PDB entry 7MLI | X-ray diffraction, 3.60 A resolution | chains A and B of the 9 polymer chains in the assembly

[Chain A (and B)]
Protein: DNA-directed RNA polymerase subunit alpha
Organism: Thermus thermophilus (strain HB8 / ATCC 27634 / DSM 579)
Notes: EC 2.7.7.6; chain B of this document is another copy of the same molecule, construct and numbering; everything in this record applies to it too
UniProtKB: Q5SHR6 (RPOA_THET8); residues 1-315 here = UniProt positions 1-315
Chain sequence (315 residues; each row starts with the number of its first residue):
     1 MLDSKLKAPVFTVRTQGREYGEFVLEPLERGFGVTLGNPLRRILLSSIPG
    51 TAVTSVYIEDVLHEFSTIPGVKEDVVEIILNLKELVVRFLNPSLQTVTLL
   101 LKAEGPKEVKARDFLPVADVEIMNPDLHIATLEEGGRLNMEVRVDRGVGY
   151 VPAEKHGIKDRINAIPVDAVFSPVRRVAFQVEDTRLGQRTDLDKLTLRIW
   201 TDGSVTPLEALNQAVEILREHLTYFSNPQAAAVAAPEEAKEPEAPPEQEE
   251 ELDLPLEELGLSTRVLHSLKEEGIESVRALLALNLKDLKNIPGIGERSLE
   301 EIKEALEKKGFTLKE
Disordered / not traced: 1-3, 230-315 (chain B: 1-6, 229-315)

[Interface between chain A and chain B]
Residue-residue contacts (47; chain A residue first):
  Ala8(A) with Tyr224(B), hydrophobic
  Pro9(A) with Tyr224(B)
  Phe11(A) with Tyr224(B); Phe225(B); Asn227(B); Pro228(B)
  Leu25(A) with Tyr224(B); Phe225(B), hydrophobic
  Leu28(A) with His221(B)
  Gly31(A) with Arg42(B), hydrogen bond (backbone-side chain)
  Phe32(A) with Ser47(B); Ile217(B), hydrophobic; His221(B)
  Val34(A) with Arg42(B)
  Thr35(A) with Pro39(B); Arg42(B), hydrogen bond
  Leu36(A) with Leu218(B), hydrophobic; His221(B); Leu222(B), hydrophobic
  Pro39(A) with Thr35(B); Pro39(B), hydrophobic
  Leu40(A) with Phe225(B), hydrophobic
  Arg42(A) with Gly31(B), hydrogen bond (side chain-backbone); Val34(B); Thr35(B), hydrogen bond
  Ile43(A) with Phe32(B), hydrophobic
  Ser47(A) with Phe32(B)
  Val215(A) with Leu222(B)
  Ile217(A) with Phe32(B), hydrophobic
  Leu218(A) with Leu36(B), hydrophobic; Leu222(B), hydrophobic
  Arg219(A) with Leu222(B)
  His221(A) with Phe32(B)
  Leu222(A) with Leu218(B), hydrophobic; Arg219(B); Leu222(B), hydrophobic
  Tyr224(A) with Pro9(B)
  Phe225(A) with Phe11(B), hydrophobic; Leu25(B), hydrophobic; Leu36(B), hydrophobic; Leu40(B), hydrophobic
  Asn227(A) with Phe11(B)
  Pro228(A) with Phe11(B); Val13(B), hydrophobic
  Gln229(A) with Phe11(B), hydrogen bond (backbone-backbone); Thr12(B); Val13(B)
Also at the interface, not in a pair above, chain A (30 interface residues in all): Lys5, Val13, Leu211, Asn212
Also at the interface, not in a pair above, chain B (29 interface residues in all): Ile43, Ser46, Leu195, Val215, Glu220, Ser226

[Overview]
Chain A and chain B form an interface of 30 and 29 residues respectively, with 5 hydrogen bonds. Polar
contacts include Gly31(A)-Arg42(B), Thr35(A)-Arg42(B) and Gln229(A)-Phe11(B).
Both chains are DNA-directed RNA polymerase subunit alpha (Thermus thermophilus (strain HB8 / ATCC 27634 / DSM
579)). Entry 7MLI (Crystal structure of Thermus thermophilus reiterative transcription complex with 5nt
oligo-C RNA) was determined by X-ray diffraction, deposited together with 7MLB, 7MLJ and 7RDQ.
